PDB entry 5KUB | X-ray diffraction, 1.73 A resolution | chains A and C of the 3 polymer chains in the assembly

[Chain A]
Name: DNA-7-methylguanine glycosylase
Organism: Bacillus cereus
Notes: EC 3.2.2.-
UniProtKB: C2T7T7 (C2T7T7_BACCE); residues 1-237 here = UniProt positions 1-237
Amino-acid sequence (241 residues; numbered -3 to 237; the number before each row is that of its first residue; numbers below 1 keep their minus sign (Gly-3 is residue -3)):
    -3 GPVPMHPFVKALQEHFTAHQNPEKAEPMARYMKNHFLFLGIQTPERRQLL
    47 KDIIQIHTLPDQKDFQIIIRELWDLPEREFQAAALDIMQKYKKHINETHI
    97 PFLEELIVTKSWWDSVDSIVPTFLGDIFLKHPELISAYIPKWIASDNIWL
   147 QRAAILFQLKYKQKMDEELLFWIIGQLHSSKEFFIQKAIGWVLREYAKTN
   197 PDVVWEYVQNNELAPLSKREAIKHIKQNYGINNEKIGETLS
Disordered / not traced: -3 to -2, 230-237
Sequence notes: expression tag (-3 to 0)

[Chain C]
Molecule: 12-nt DNA strand
Sequence (12 nucleotides; row label = number of the first residue in the row):
     1 CGGACTCTCGGG
Small-molecule neighbours: 2-amino-7-methyl-1,7-dihydro-6H-purin-6-one (MY6): DT6, DC7, DT8

[How chain A and chain C interact]
Residue-residue contacts - 9 pairs, chain A then chain C:
  Gln38(A) with DT8(C), hydrogen bond to the phosphate; DC9(C), phosphate contact
  Thr39(A) with DC9(C), hydrogen bond to the phosphate; DG10(C), phosphate contact
  Pro40(A) with DC9(C), phosphate contact
  Arg43(A) with DG10(C), salt bridge to the phosphate
  Pro211(A) with DG2(C), phosphate contact
  Arg215(A) with DG2(C), salt bridge to the phosphate; DG3(C), phosphate contact
Interface residues without a listed pair, chain A (7 interface residues in all): Leu212
Interface residues without a listed pair, chain C (6 interface residues in all): DC1

[Summary]
The interface between chain A and chain C involves 7 residues on one side and 6 on the other; the contacts
include 2 hydrogen bonds and 2 salt bridges. Among the polar pairs are Gln38(A)-DT8(C), Thr39(A)-DC9(C) and
Arg43(A)-DG10(C). Ligands of chain C: 2-amino-7-methyl-1,7-dihydro-6H-purin-6-one.
Chain A is DNA-7-methylguanine glycosylase (Bacillus cereus) and chain C is a 12-nt DNA strand; the structure,
Bacillus cereus DNA glycosylase AlkD bound to 7-methylguanine nucleobase and DNA containing an
oxocarbenium-intermediate analog, was determined by X-ray diffraction.
